8IKL - chains A and B of the 4 polymer chains in the assembly; structure by electron microscopy, 2.33 A resolution.

# Chain A
Protein: Guanine nucleotide-binding protein G(13) subunit alpha isoforms short
Organism: Homo sapiens
Chain sequence (229 residues; row label = number of the first residue in the row):
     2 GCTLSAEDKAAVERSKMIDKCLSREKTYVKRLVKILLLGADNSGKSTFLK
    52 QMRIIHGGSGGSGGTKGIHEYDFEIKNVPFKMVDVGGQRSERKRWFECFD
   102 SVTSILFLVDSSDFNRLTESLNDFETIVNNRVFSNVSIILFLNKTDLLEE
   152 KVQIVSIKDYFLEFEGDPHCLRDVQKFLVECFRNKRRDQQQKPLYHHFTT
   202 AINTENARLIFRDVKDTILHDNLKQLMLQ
Unresolved in the structure: 2-5, 56-67

# Chain B
Protein: Guanine nucleotide-binding protein G(I)/G(S)/G(T) subunit beta-1
Organism: Homo sapiens
UniProtKB: P62873 (GBB1_HUMAN); numbering as in UniProt (aligned over 3-340)
Chain sequence (338 residues; row label = number of the first residue in the row):
     3 ELDQLRQEAEQLKNQIRDARKACADATLSQITNNIDPVGRIQMRTRRTLR
    53 GHLAKIYAMHWGTDSRLLVSASQDGKLIIWDSYTTNKVHAIPLRSSWVMT
   103 CAYAPSGNYVACGGLDNICSIYNLKTREGNVRVSRELAGHTGYLSCCRFL
   153 DDNQIVTSSGDTTCALWDIETGQQTTTFTGHTGDVMSLSLAPDTRLFVSG
   203 ACDASAKLWDVREGMCRQTFTGHESDINAICFFPNGNAFATGSDDATCRL
   253 FDLRADQELMTYSHDNIICGITSVSFSKSGRLLLAGYDDFNCNVWDALKA
   303 DRAGVLAGHDNRVSCLGVTDDGMAVATGSWDSFLKIWN

# How chain A and chain B interact
Contacting residue pairs (38; chain A residue first):
  Ala-12(A) with Asn-88(B)
  Arg-15(A) with Val-90(B), hydrogen bond (side chain-backbone); His-91(B)
  Ser-16(A) with Asn-88(B); Lys-89(B), hydrogen bond (side chain-backbone)
  Ile-19(A) with Lys-89(B); Val-90(B); Ala-92(B), hydrophobic
  Asp-20(A) with Lys-89(B), salt bridge
  Leu-23(A) with Gly-53(B); Lys-78(B); Lys-89(B)
  Glu-26(A) with Leu-55(B); Lys-78(B), salt bridge
  Lys-27(A) with Leu-55(B)
  Val-30(A) with Leu-55(B), hydrophobic
  Ile-69(A) with Leu-117(B), hydrophobic
  Glu-71(A) with Ser-98(B), hydrogen bond; Trp-99(B)
  Val-84(A) with Trp-99(B), hydrophobic
  Gln-89(A) with Asn-119(B)
  Ser-91(A) with Tyr-145(B)
  Arg-93(A) with Tyr-145(B); Gly-185(B); Asp-186(B), salt bridge; Cys-204(B)
  Lys-94(A) with Asp-246(B), salt bridge
  Arg-95(A) with Met-101(B), hydrogen bond (side chain-backbone)
  Trp-96(A) with Leu-117(B); Tyr-145(B)
  Glu-98(A) with Tyr-59(B); Arg-314(B), salt bridge
  Cys-99(A) with Trp-99(B), hydrogen bond (backbone-side chain); Met-101(B), hydrophobic; Leu-117(B), hydrophobic
  Phe-100(A) with Trp-99(B), hydrophobic; Leu-117(B), hydrophobic
  Asp-101(A) with Lys-57(B), salt bridge
Interface residues without a listed pair, chain A (24 interface residues in all): Val-13, Lys-82
Interface residues without a listed pair, chain B (30 interface residues in all): Ile-80, Thr-87, Arg-96, Ser-97, Gly-131, Met-188, Asp-228, Asp-290, Trp-332

# In short
24 residues of chain A face 30 of chain B across their interface; the contacts include 5 hydrogen bonds and 6
salt bridges. Polar pairs include Asp-20(A)/Lys-89(B), Glu-26(A)/Lys-78(B) and Arg-93(A)/Asp-186(B).
Chain A is Guanine nucleotide-binding protein G(13) subunit alpha isoforms short and chain B is Guanine
nucleotide-binding protein G(I)/G(S)/G(T) subunit beta-1, both from Homo sapiens; the structure, Cryo-EM
structure of the CD97-G13 complex, was determined by electron microscopy.
